8FDK - chains A and B of the 4 polymer chains in the assembly; structure by X-ray diffraction, 1.89 A resolution.

== Chain A ==
Molecule: Hemoglobin subunit alpha
Source organism: Homo sapiens
Notes: fragment: Shr_HID2
UniProt: P69905 (HBA_HUMAN); residues 1-141 here correspond to UniProt positions 2-142 (UniProt number = residue number + 1)
Sequence (141 residues; each row starts with the number of its first residue):
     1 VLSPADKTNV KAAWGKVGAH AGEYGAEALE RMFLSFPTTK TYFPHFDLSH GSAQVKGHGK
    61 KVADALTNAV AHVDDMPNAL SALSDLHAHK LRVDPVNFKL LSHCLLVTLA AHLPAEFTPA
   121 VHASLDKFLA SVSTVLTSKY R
Metal / ion sites: heme Fe near His87 (its only coordinating residue here)
Ligand contacts: heme (HEM): Met32, Thr39, Tyr42, Phe43, His45, Phe46, His58, Lys61, Val62, Ala65, Leu66, Leu83, Leu86, His87, Leu91, Val93, Asn97, Phe98, Leu101, Leu105, Val132, Leu136
Curated features (UniProtKB/Swiss-Prot):
  - binding site (O2): His58
  - binding site (heme b): His87
  - site: Thr8, Asn9 (Microbial infection: Cleavage), Lys11 (Not glycated), Ala13, Trp14 (Microbial infection: Cleavage), Tyr24, Gly25 (Microbial infection: Cleavage), Leu29, Glu30 (Microbial infection: Cleavage), His45, Phe46 (Microbial infection: Cleavage), Asp47, Leu48 (Microbial infection: Cleavage), Ser52, Ala53 (Microbial infection: Cleavage), Val55, Lys56 (Microbial infection: Cleavage), Lys56 (Not glycated), Gly59, Lys60 (Microbial infection: Cleavage), Lys60 (Not glycated), Lys90 (Not glycated), Leu91, Arg92 (Microbial infection: Cleavage), Lys99 (Not glycated), Leu106, Val107 (Microbial infection: Cleavage), Thr108, Leu109 (Microbial infection: Cleavage), Val121, His122 (Microbial infection: Cleavage), Ser133, Thr134 (Microbial infection: Cleavage)
  - modified residue: Ser3 (Phosphoserine), Lys7 (N6-succinyllysine), Thr8 (Phosphothreonine), Lys11 (N6-succinyllysine), Lys16 (N6-acetyllysine), Tyr24 (Phosphotyrosine), Ser35 (Phosphoserine), Lys40 (N6-succinyllysine), Ser49 (Phosphoserine), Ser102 (Phosphoserine), Thr108 (Phosphothreonine), Ser124 (Phosphoserine), Ser131 (Phosphoserine), Thr134 (Phosphothreonine), Thr137 (Phosphothreonine), Ser138 (Phosphoserine)
  - glycosylation (N-linked (Glc) (glycation) lysine): Lys7, Lys16, Lys40, Lys61
Reported in the primary citation:
  - binding site for heme: His45, Lys61

== Chain B ==
Molecule: Hemoglobin subunit beta
Source organism: Homo sapiens
UniProt: P68871 (HBB_HUMAN); residues 1-146 here correspond to UniProt positions 2-147 (UniProt number = residue number + 1)
Sequence (146 residues; numbered 1 to 146; the number before each row is that of its first residue):
     1 VHLTPEEKSA VTALWGKVNV DEVGGEALGR LLVVYPWTQR FFESFGDLST PDAVMGNPKV
    61 KAHGKKVLGA FSDGLAHLDN LKGTFATLSE LHCDKLHVDP ENFRLLGNVL VCVLAHHFGK
   121 EFTPPVQAAY QKVVAGVANA LAHKYH
Disordered / not traced: 144-146
Modified / non-standard residues: Cys93 (3-sulfinoalanine; CSD)
Metal / ion sites: heme Fe: His63, His92
Ligand contacts:
  - heme (HEM): Phe41, Phe42, Ser44, Phe45, Lys59, His63, Lys66, Val67, Ala70, Leu88, Leu91, His92, Lys95, Leu96, Phe103, Leu141
  - nitrosobenzene (NBE), molecule 1: Leu31, Phe41, Phe42, Lys95, Leu96, Val98, Asn102, Phe103, Leu106
  - nitrosobenzene (NBE), molecule 2: Val67, Phe71, Phe103, Leu106, Gly107, Leu110, Val134, Val137, Ala138, Leu141
Curated features (UniProtKB/Swiss-Prot):
  - binding site ((2R)-2,3-bisphosphoglycerate): Val1, His2, Lys82, His143
  - binding site (heme b): His63, His92
  - site: Glu7, Lys8 (Microbial infection: Cleavage), Gly25, Glu26 (Microbial infection: Cleavage), Gly29, Arg30 (Microbial infection: Cleavage), Tyr35, Pro36 (Microbial infection: Cleavage), Trp37, Thr38 (Microbial infection: Cleavage), Phe45, Gly46 (Microbial infection: Cleavage), Asp52, Ala53 (Microbial infection: Cleavage), Gly56, Asn57 (Microbial infection: Cleavage), Lys59 (Not glycated), Phe71, Ser72 (Microbial infection: Cleavage), Gly74, Leu75 (Microbial infection: Cleavage), Lys82 (Not glycated), Thr84, Phe85 (Microbial infection: Cleavage), His92, Cys93 (Microbial infection: Cleavage), Lys95 (Not glycated), Arg104, Leu105 (Microbial infection: Cleavage), Leu110, Val111 (Microbial infection: Cleavage), Gly119, Lys120 (Microbial infection: Cleavage), Phe122, Thr123 (Microbial infection: Cleavage), Ala128, Ala129 (Microbial infection: Cleavage) and 2 more in UniProt
  - modified residue: Val1 (N-acetylvaline), Ser9 (Phosphoserine), Thr12 (Phosphothreonine), Ser44 (Phosphoserine), Thr50 (Phosphothreonine), Lys59 (N6-acetyllysine), Lys82 (N6-acetyllysine), Thr87 (Phosphothreonine), Cys93 (S-nitrosocysteine), Lys144 (N6-acetyllysine)
  - glycosylation: Val1 (N-linked (Glc) (glycation) valine), Lys8 (N-linked (Glc) (glycation) lysine), Lys17 (N-linked (Glc) (glycation) lysine), Lys66 (N-linked (Glc) (glycation) lysine), Lys120 (N-linked (Glc) (glycation) lysine), Lys144 (N-linked (Glc) (glycation) lysine)
Reported in the primary citation:
  - post-translational modification sites: Cys93
  - heme coordination: His92
  - conformationally variable residues (helix shift): Phe85 to Pro100
  - binding site for heme: Lys66

== Chain A / chain B interface ==
Residue-residue contacts (40; chain A residue first):
  Glu30(A) with Pro124(B)
  Arg31(A) with Phe122(B), hydrogen bond (side chain-backbone); Thr123(B); Pro124(B); Gln127(B), hydrogen bond
  Leu34(A) with Pro124(B), hydrophobic; Pro125(B); Ala128(B)
  Ser35(A) with Gln127(B); Ala128(B); Gln131(B)
  Phe36(A) with Gln131(B)
  His103(A) with Asn108(B); Val111(B); Gln127(B); Gln131(B), hydrogen bond
  Cys104(A) with Gln127(B)
  Val107(A) with Val111(B), hydrophobic; Cys112(B), hydrophobic; Ala115(B); Gln127(B)
  Ala110(A) with Cys112(B); Ala115(B); His116(B)
  Ala111(A) with Ala115(B); Gly119(B); Lys120(B)
  His112(A) with Lys120(B), hydrogen bond
  Pro114(A) with His116(B), hydrogen bond (backbone-side chain)
  Phe117(A) with Arg30(B), hydrogen bond (backbone-side chain); His116(B)
  Thr118(A) with Arg30(B)
  Pro119(A) with Arg30(B); Val33(B); Met55(B), hydrophobic
  His122(A) with Arg30(B), hydrogen bond; Val34(B)
  Ala123(A) with Val34(B)
  Asp126(A) with Val34(B); Tyr35(B), hydrogen bond
Also at the interface, not in a pair above, chain A (20 interface residues in all): Leu106, Leu113
Also at the interface, not in a pair above, chain B (21 interface residues in all): Glu26, Val109

== In short ==
Chain A and chain B form an interface of 20 and 21 residues respectively; the contacts include 8 hydrogen
bonds. Polar pairs include Arg31(A)-Phe122(B), Arg31(A)-Gln127(B) and His103(A)-Gln131(B). Bound to chain A:
heme. Ligands of chain B: heme and nitrosobenzene. The paper reports a binding site for heme at His45(A),
Lys61(A) and Lys66(B); heme coordination by His92(B).
Here chain A is Hemoglobin subunit alpha and chain B is Hemoglobin subunit beta, both from Homo sapiens. Entry
8FDK (Phenylhydroxylamine in Reaction with Human Hemoglobin) was determined by X-ray diffraction, deposited
together with 8FDJ, 8FDL, 8FDM and 8FDN.
